PDB entry 3W2E | X-ray diffraction, 2.10 A resolution | chain A

== Chain A ==
Name: NADH-cytochrome b5 reductase 3
Source organism: Sus scrofa
Notes: EC 1.6.2.2
UniProt: P83686 (NB5R3_PIG); numbering as in UniProt (aligned over 2-272)
Chain sequence (271 residues; each row starts with the number of its first residue):
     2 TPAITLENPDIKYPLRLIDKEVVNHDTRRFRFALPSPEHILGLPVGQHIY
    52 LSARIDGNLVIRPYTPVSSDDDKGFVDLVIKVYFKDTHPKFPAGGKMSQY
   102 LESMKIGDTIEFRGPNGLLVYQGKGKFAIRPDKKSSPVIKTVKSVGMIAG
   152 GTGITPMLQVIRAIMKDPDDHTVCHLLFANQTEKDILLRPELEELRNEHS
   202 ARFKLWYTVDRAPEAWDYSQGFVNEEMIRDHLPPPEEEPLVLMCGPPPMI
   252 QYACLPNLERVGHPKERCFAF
Ligand contacts:
  - FAD (flavin-adenine dinucleotide): H49, R63, P64, Y65, T66, V80, I81, K82, Y84, F85, T88, H89, F92, G95, G96, K97, M98, S99, T153, T156, F272
  - NAD (nicotinamide-adenine-dinucleotide): T66, K82, Y84, G151, G152, T153, G154, T156, P157, A180, N181, Q182, D211, F223, C245, G246, P247, P248, P249, M250, A254, F272
UniProt features mapped onto this chain:
  - binding site (FAD): R63, P64, Y65, V80, K82, Y84, K97, M98, S99, T156
  - modified residue: K13 (N6-acetyllysine), Y14 (Phosphotyrosine), K21 (N6-acetyllysine), K91 (N6-acetyllysine)

== Overview ==
Chain A binds flavin-adenine dinucleotide and NAD. UniProt lists 10 FAD-binding residues.
Chain A is NADH-cytochrome b5 reductase 3 (Sus scrofa); the structure, Crystal structure of oxidation
intermediate (20 min) of NADH-cytochrome b5 reductase from pig liver, was determined by X-ray diffraction
(same publication as 3W2F, 3W2G, 3W2H, 3W2I and 3W5H).
